Entry 7UM6 (electron microscopy, 2.79 A resolution); this record covers chains A and B of the 5 polymer chains in the assembly.

# Chain A
Molecule: 5-hydroxytryptamine receptor 5A
Organism: Homo sapiens
UniProtKB: P47898 (5HT5A_HUMAN); residue numbers follow UniProt; this construct covers 32-357
Sequence (326 residues; row label = number of the first residue in the row):
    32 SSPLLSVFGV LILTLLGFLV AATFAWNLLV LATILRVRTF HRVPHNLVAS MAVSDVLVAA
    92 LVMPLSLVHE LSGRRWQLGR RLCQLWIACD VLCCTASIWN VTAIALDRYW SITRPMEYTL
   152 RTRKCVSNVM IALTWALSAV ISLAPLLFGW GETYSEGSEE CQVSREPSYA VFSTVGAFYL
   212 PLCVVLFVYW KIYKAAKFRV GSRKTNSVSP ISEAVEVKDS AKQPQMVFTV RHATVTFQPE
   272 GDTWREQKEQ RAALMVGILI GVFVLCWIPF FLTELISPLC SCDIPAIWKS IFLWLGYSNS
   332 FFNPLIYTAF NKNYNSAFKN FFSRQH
Not modelled in the structure: 32-39, 181-189, 232-274, 350-357
Sequence notes: engineered mutation Pro146 (His in P47898)
Disulfides: Cys114-Cys192
Residues lining bound ligands: lisuride (H8G; N,N-diethyl-N'-[(8alpha)-6-methyl-9,10-didehydroergolin-8-yl]urea): Trp117, Asp121, Val122, Cys125, Thr126, Cys192, Val194, Ser204, Ala208, Phe301, Phe302, Glu305, Leu324
Swiss-Prot annotation at these positions:
  - binding site (serotonin): Asp121
  - natural variant: Arg262 (R262C: In a colorectal cancer sample)
  - mutagenesis: Asp121 (D121A: Abolished G(i)/(o)-coupled receptor activity), Ser142 (S142A: Does not affect G(i)/(o)-coupled receptor activity), Ile143 (I143A: Strongly decreased G(i)/(o)-coupled receptor activity), Met147 (M147I: Does not affect G(i)/(o)-coupled receptor activity), Arg154 (R154A: Abolished G(i)/(o)-coupled receptor activity), Ser204 (S204C: Decreased G(i)/(o)-coupled receptor activity), Ile223 (I223A: Strongly decreased G(i)/(o)-coupled receptor activity), Ala226 to Ala227 (Strongly increased G(i)/(o)-coupled receptor activity), Ala226 (A226V: Strongly increased G(i)/(o)-coupled receptor activity), Ala227 (A227L: Increased G(i)/(o)-coupled receptor activity), Arg230 (R230A: Slightly decreased G(i)/(o)-coupled receptor activity), Arg282 (R282A: Strongly decreased G(i)/(o)-coupled receptor activity), 5 further mutagenesis entries in UniProt
Reported in the primary citation:
  - mutagenesis - W117A, W298A, Y328A: decreased expression

# Chain B
Molecule: miniGo protein
Organism: Homo sapiens
Sequence (225 residues; row label = number of the first residue in the row):
     1 TLSAEDKAAV ERSKMIEKNL KEDGISAAKD VKLLLLGADN SGKSTIVKQM KIIHGGSGGS
    61 GGTTGIVETH FTFKNLHFRL FDVGGQRSER KKWIHCFEDV TAIIFCVDLS DYNRMHESLM
   121 LFDSICNNKF FIDTSIILFL NKKDLFGEKI KKSPLTICFP EYTGPNTYED AAAYIQAQFE
   181 SKNRSPNKEI YCHMTCATDT NNAQVIFDAV TDIIIANNLR GCGLY
Not modelled in the structure: 1, 54-63

# How chain A and chain B interact
Pairs across the interface (21; chain A residue first):
  Arg139(A) - Cys222(B)
  Ser142(A) - Asn218(B)  hydrogen bond (backbone-side chain)
  Ile143(A) - Ile215(B)
  Ile143(A) - Asn218(B)
  Ile143(A) - Leu219(B)  hydrophobic
  Pro146(A) - Ile214(B)  hydrophobic
  Met147(A) - Val210(B)  hydrophobic
  Met147(A) - Thr211(B)
  Met147(A) - Ile214(B)  hydrophobic
  Leu151(A) - Ala28(B)  hydrophobic
  Ile223(A) - Leu224(B)  hydrophobic
  Ala227(A) - Tyr225(B)  hydrogen bond (backbone-side chain)
  Arg230(A) - Asp212(B)  salt bridge
  Arg230(A) - Ile215(B)
  Arg230(A) - Ala216(B)
  Val231(A) - Tyr225(B)
  Lys279(A) - Tyr225(B)
  Arg282(A) - Gly223(B)
  Arg282(A) - Leu224(B)
  Arg282(A) - Tyr225(B)  hydrogen bond (side chain-backbone)
  Met286(A) - Gly223(B)
Interface residues without a listed pair, chain A (14 interface residues in all): Ala283
Interface residues without a listed pair, chain B (16 interface residues in all): Lys29, Leu76, Glu189

# Summary
14 residues of chain A face 16 of chain B across their interface, with 3 hydrogen bonds and 1 salt bridge.
Among the polar pairs are Arg230(A)-Asp212(B), Ser142(A)-Asn218(B) and Ala227(A)-Tyr225(B). Bound to chain A:
lisuride. From the paper: W117A, W298A and Y328A of chain A reduce expression.
Here chain A is 5-hydroxytryptamine receptor 5A and chain B is miniGo protein, both from Homo sapiens. Entry
7UM6 (CryoEM structure of Go-coupled 5-HT5AR in complex with Lisuride) was determined by electron microscopy
(same publication as 7UM4, 7UM5 and 7UM7).
